PDB entry 5HE0 | X-ray diffraction, 2.56 A resolution | chains A and B of the 3 polymer chains in the assembly

[Chain A]
Name: Beta-adrenergic receptor kinase 1
Source organism: Bos taurus
Notes: EC 2.7.11.15
UniProt: P21146 (ARBK1_BOVIN); residue numbers follow UniProt; this construct covers 30-670
Amino-acid sequence (641 residues; row label = number of the first residue in the row):
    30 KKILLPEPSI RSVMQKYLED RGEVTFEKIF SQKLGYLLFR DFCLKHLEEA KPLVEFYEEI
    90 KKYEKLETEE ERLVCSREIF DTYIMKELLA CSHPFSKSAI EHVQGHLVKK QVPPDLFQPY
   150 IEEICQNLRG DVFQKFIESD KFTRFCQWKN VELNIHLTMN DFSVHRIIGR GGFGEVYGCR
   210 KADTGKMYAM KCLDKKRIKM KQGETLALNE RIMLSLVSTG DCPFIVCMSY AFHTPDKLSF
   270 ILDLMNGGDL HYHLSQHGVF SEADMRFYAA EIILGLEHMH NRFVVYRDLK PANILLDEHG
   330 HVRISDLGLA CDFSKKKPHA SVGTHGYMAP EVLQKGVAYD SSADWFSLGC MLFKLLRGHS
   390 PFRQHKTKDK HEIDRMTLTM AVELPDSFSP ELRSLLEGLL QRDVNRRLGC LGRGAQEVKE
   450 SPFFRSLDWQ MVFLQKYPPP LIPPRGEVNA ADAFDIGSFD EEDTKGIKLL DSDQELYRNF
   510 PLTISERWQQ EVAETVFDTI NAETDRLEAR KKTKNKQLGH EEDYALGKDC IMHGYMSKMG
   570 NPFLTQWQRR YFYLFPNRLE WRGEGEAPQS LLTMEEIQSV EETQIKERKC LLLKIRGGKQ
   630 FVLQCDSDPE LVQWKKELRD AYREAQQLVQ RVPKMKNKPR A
Disordered / not traced: 476-493, 669-670
Sequence notes: engineered mutation A670 (Ser in P21146)
Residues lining bound ligands: 453 ((4S)-4-{4-fluoro-3-[(pyridin-2-ylmethyl)carbamoyl]phenyl}-N-(1H-indazol-5-yl)-6-methyl-2-oxo-1,2,3,4-tetrahydropyrimidine-5-carboxamide): I197, G198, R199, G200, G201, F202, G203, E204, V205, A218, K220, L222, L235, A236, E239, V255, L271, D272, L273, M274, A321, N322, L324, S334, D335, G337
From the paper describing this entry:
  - binding site for 453: F202, D272, M274, N322, D335
  - conformationally variable residues (loop rearrangement): G201

[Chain B]
Name: Guanine nucleotide-binding protein G(I)/G(S)/G(T) subunit beta-1
Source organism: Homo sapiens
UniProt: P62873 (GBB1_HUMAN); residues 2-340 here = UniProt positions 2-340
Amino-acid sequence (339 residues; row label = number of the first residue in the row):
     2 SELDQLRQEA EQLKNQIRDA RKACADATLS QITNNIDPVG RIQMRTRRTL RGHLAKIYAM
    62 HWGTDSRLLV SASQDGKLII WDSYTTNKVH AIPLRSSWVM TCAYAPSGNY VACGGLDNIC
   122 SIYNLKTREG NVRVSRELAG HTGYLSCCRF LDDNQIVTSS GDTTCALWDI ETGQQTTTFT
   182 GHTGDVMSLS LAPDTRLFVS GACDASAKLW DVREGMCRQT FTGHESDINA ICFFPNGNAF
   242 ATGSDDATCR LFDLRADQEL MTYSHDNIIC GITSVSFSKS GRLLLAGYDD FNCNVWDALK
   302 ADRAGVLAGH DNRVSCLGVT DDGMAVATGS WDSFLKIWN
UniProt features mapped onto this chain:
  - modified residue: S2 (N-acetylserine), H266 (Phosphohistidine)
  - natural variant: L30 (L30F: In MRD42; uncertain significance), R52 (R52G: In MRD42), G64 (G64V: In MRD42), D76 (D76E: In MRD42; D76G: In MRD42), G77 (G77S: In MRD42), K78 (K78R: In MRD42), I80 (I80N: In MRD42; I80T: In MRD42), H91 (H91R: In MRD42; uncertain significance), A92 (A92T: In MRD42), P94 (P94S: In MRD42), L95 (L95P: In MRD42), R96 (R96L: In MRD42), 5 further natural variant entries in UniProt

[How chain A and chain B interact]
Pairs across the interface (47):
  Y553(A) - K78(B)  hydrogen bond
  G556(A) - R96(B)
  K557(A) - P94(B)
  K557(A) - L95(B)
  K557(A) - R96(B)
  D558(A) - R96(B)  hydrogen bond (backbone-backbone)
  D558(A) - S97(B)
  D558(A) - S98(B)  hydrogen bond
  F584(A) - S98(B)
  P585(A) - W99(B)
  N586(A) - Q75(B)  hydrogen bond (side chain-backbone)
  N586(A) - S98(B)  hydrogen bond (side chain-backbone)
  N586(A) - W99(B)
  R587(A) - Q75(B)
  R587(A) - D76(B)  hydrogen bond (side chain-backbone)
  R587(A) - S98(B)  hydrogen bond
  E589(A) - D76(B)
  P597(A) - L55(B)
  Q598(A) - L55(B)
  L600(A) - L55(B)
  T602(A) - Q75(B)
  E604(A) - K57(B)  salt bridge
  E604(A) - Y59(B)
  E604(A) - Q75(B)  hydrogen bond
  A654(A) - W99(B)  hydrophobic
  L657(A) - W99(B)  hydrophobic
  L657(A) - L117(B)  hydrophobic
  V658(A) - W99(B)  hydrophobic
  V661(A) - M101(B)  hydrophobic
  V661(A) - L117(B)  hydrophobic
  P662(A) - Y145(B)
  P662(A) - D186(B)
  P662(A) - C204(B)  hydrophobic
  K663(A) - Y59(B)
  K663(A) - M101(B)  hydrogen bond (side chain-backbone)
  K663(A) - S147(B)  hydrogen bond (side chain-backbone)
  K663(A) - R314(B)  hydrogen bond (backbone-side chain)
  K663(A) - W332(B)
  M664(A) - Y59(B)  hydrophobic
  M664(A) - W99(B)
  M664(A) - V100(B)
  M664(A) - M101(B)  hydrophobic
  M664(A) - W332(B)
  K665(A) - R314(B)  hydrogen bond (backbone-side chain)
  K665(A) - W332(B)
  K667(A) - D246(B)  salt bridge
  K667(A) - R314(B)
Interface residues without a listed pair, chain A (25 interface residues in all): R660, N666
Interface residues without a listed pair, chain B (30 interface residues in all): A56, A60, G77, T102, M188, D228, N230, D290

[In short]
The interface between chain A and chain B involves 25 residues on one side and 30 on the other, with 12
hydrogen bonds and 2 salt bridges. Polar pairs include E604(A)-K57(B), K667(A)-D246(B) and Y553(A)-K78(B). The
paper reports a binding site for 453 at F202(A), D272(A) and M274(A) among others; conformational variability
at G201(A).
Chain A is Beta-adrenergic receptor kinase 1 (Bos taurus) and chain B is Guanine nucleotide-binding protein
G(I)/G(S)/G(T) subunit beta-1 (Homo sapiens); the structure, Bovine GRK2 in complex with Gbetagamma subunits
and CCG215022, was determined by X-ray diffraction, deposited together with 5HE1, 5HE2 and 5HE3.
